Entry 4DLE (X-ray diffraction, 2.44 A resolution); this record covers chains A and B of the 3 polymer chains in the assembly.

Chain A:
Name: DNA polymerase I, thermostable
Organism: Thermus aquaticus
Notes: EC 2.7.7.7
Reference sequence: P19821 (DPO1_THEAQ); residue numbers follow UniProt; this construct covers 293-832
Amino-acid sequence (540 residues; row label = number of the first residue in the row):
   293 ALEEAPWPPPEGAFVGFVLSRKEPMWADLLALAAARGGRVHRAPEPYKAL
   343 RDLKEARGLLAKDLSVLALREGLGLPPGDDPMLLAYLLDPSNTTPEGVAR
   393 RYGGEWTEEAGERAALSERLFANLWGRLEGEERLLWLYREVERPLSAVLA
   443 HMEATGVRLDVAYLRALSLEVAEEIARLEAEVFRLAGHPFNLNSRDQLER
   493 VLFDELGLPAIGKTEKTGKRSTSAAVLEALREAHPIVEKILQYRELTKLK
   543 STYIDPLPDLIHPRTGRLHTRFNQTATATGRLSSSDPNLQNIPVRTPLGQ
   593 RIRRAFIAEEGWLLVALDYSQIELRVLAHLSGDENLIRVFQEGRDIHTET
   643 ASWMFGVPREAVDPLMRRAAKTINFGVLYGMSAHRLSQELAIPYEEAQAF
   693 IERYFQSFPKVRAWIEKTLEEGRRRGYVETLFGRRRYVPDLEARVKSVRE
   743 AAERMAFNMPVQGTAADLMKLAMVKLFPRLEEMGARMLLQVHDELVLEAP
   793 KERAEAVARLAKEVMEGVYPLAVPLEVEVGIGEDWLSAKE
Unresolved in the structure: 293
Modified residues: Pro-298, Pro-300, Pro-301, Pro-302, Pro-316, Pro-336, Pro-338, Pro-368, Pro-369, Pro-373, Pro-382, Pro-387, Pro-436, Pro-481, Pro-501, Pro-527, Pro-548, Pro-550, Pro-555, Pro-579, Pro-585, Pro-589, Pro-650, Pro-656, Pro-685, Pro-701, Pro-731, Pro-752, Pro-770, Pro-792, Pro-812, Pro-816 ((4r)-4-fluoro-l-proline; FP9)
Bound ions: Mg2+: Asp-610, Asp-785 (together with 2',3'-dideoxycytidine 5'-triphosphate); Mn2+: Asp-610, Tyr-611, Asp-785 (together with 2',3'-dideoxycytidine 5'-triphosphate)
Ligand contacts: 2',3'-dideoxycytidine 5'-triphosphate (DCT): Arg-573, Asp-610, Tyr-611, Ser-612, Gln-613, Ile-614, Glu-615, His-639, Arg-659, Lys-663, Thr-664, Phe-667, Asp-785

Chain B:
Molecule: DNA primer
Sequence (12 nucleotides; each row starts with the number of its first residue):
   101 GACCACGGCGCC
Modified residues: DOC (2',3'-dideoxycytidine-5'-monophosphate) at position 112

Interface between chain A and chain B:
Pairs across the interface (36; chain A residue first):
  Arg-487(A) with DG107(B), hydrogen bond to the phosphate; DG108(B), salt bridge to the phosphate
  Thr-506(A) with DG107(B), hydrogen bond to the phosphate; DG108(B), phosphate contact
  Glu-507(A) with DG107(B), phosphate contact
  Lys-508(A) with DC106(B), phosphate contact; DG107(B), hydrogen bond to the phosphate
  Thr-509(A) with DC106(B), phosphate contact; DG107(B), hydrogen bond to the phosphate
  Ser-513(A) with DG108(B), hydrogen bond to the phosphate
  Thr-514(A) with DG108(B), hydrogen bond to the phosphate
  Ser-515(A) with DG108(B), phosphate contact; DC109(B), phosphate contact
  Ala-516(A) with DC109(B), hydrogen bond to the phosphate
  Arg-536(A) with DG108(B), hydrogen bond to the phosphate; DC109(B), salt bridge to the phosphate
  Lys-540(A) with DG108(B), base contact; DC109(B), hydrogen bond to the base; DG110(B), sugar contact
  Tyr-545(A) with DG110(B), sugar contact
  Arg-573(A) with DOC_112(B), hydrogen bond to the base
  Gln-582(A) with DC111(B), sugar contact
  Asn-583(A) with DG110(B), hydrogen bond to the base; DC111(B), sugar contact
  Ile-584(A) with DC111(B), sugar contact
  Pro-585(A) with DG110(B), sugar contact; DC111(B), phosphate contact
  Val-586(A) with DC111(B), hydrogen bond to the phosphate; DOC_112(B), phosphate contact
  Arg-587(A) with DG110(B), salt bridge to the phosphate; DC111(B), salt bridge to the phosphate
  Arg-660(A) with DC111(B), phosphate contact; DOC_112(B), salt bridge to the phosphate
  Val-783(A) with DOC_112(B), sugar contact
  His-784(A) with DOC_112(B), sugar contact
  Asp-785(A) with DOC_112(B), sugar contact
Also at the interface, not in a pair above, chain A (28 interface residues in all): Gly-510, Glu-537, Leu-541, Asn-580, Arg-595

Overview:
28 residues of chain A face 7 of chain B across their interface; the contacts include 12 hydrogen bonds and 5
salt bridges. Polar pairs include Lys-540(A)/DC109(B), Arg-573(A)/DOC_112(B) and Asn-583(A)/DG110(B). Ligands
of chain A: 2',3'-dideoxycytidine 5'-triphosphate. The Mg2+ site is built by Asp-610(A) and Asp-785(A).
Chain A is DNA polymerase I, thermostable (Thermus aquaticus) and chain B is DNA primer; the structure,
Ternary Structure of the large Fragment of Taq DNA Polymerase: 4-Fluoroproline Variant, was determined by
X-ray diffraction, deposited together with 4DLG.
